1LS2 - chains B and A; structure by electron microscopy, 16.80 A resolution (very low resolution: no residue pairs are listed; an interface is given only as per-side residue counts).

Chain B:
Molecule: Phenylalanine transfer RNA
Source organism: Saccharomyces cerevisiae
Sequence (76 nucleotides; row label = number of the first residue in the row):
     1 GCGGAUUUAG CUCAGUUGGG AGAGCGCCAG ACUGAAGAUC UGGAGGUCCU GUGUUCGAUC
    61 CACAGAAUUC GCACCA

Chain A:
Protein: Elongation Factor Tu
Source organism: Escherichia coli
Reference sequence: P0A6N1 (EFTU_ECOLI); residue numbers follow UniProt; this construct covers 1-393
Chain sequence (393 residues; row label = number of the first residue in the row):
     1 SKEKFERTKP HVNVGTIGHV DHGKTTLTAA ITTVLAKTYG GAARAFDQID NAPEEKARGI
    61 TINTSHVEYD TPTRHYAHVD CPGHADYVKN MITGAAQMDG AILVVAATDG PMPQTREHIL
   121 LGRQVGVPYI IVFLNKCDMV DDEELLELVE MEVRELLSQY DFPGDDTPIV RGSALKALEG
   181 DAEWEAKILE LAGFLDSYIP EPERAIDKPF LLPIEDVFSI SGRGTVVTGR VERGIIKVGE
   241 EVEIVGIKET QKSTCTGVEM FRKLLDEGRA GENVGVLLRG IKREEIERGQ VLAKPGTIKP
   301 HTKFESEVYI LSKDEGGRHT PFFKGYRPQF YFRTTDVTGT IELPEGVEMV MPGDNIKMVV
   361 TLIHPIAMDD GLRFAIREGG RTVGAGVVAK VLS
Disordered / not traced: 1-7

Chain B / chain A interface:
At this resolution (17 A) residue pairs are not listed: 3 residues of chain B and 4 of chain A lie at the interface.

In short:
3 residues of chain B and 4 residues of chain A are in contact.
Here chain B is Phenylalanine transfer RNA (Saccharomyces cerevisiae) and chain A is Elongation Factor Tu
(Escherichia coli). Entry 1LS2 (Fitting of EF-Tu and tRNA in the Low Resolution Cryo-EM Map of an EF-Tu
Ternary Complex ...) was determined by electron microscopy, deposited together with 1LU3.
